PDB entry 3L3O | X-ray diffraction, 3.40 A resolution | chains B and C of the 4 polymer chains in the assembly

[Chain B]
Protein: Complement C3
From: Homo sapiens
Reference sequence: P01024 (CO3_HUMAN); residues 727-932 here correspond to UniProt positions 749-954 (UniProt number = residue number + 22)
Chain sequence (206 residues; each row starts with the number of its first residue):
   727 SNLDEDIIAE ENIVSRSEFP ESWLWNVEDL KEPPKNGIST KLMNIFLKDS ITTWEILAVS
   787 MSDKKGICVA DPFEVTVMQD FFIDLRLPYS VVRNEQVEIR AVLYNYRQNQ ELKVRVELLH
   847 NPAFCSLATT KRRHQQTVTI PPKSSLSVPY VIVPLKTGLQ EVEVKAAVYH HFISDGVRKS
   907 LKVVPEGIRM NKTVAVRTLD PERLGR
Not modelled in the structure: 727-728, 913-932
Curated features (UniProtKB/Swiss-Prot):
  - site: R932 (Cleavage)
  - glycosylation: N917 (N-linked (GlcNAc...) asparagine)

[Chain C]
Protein: Complement C3
From: Homo sapiens
Reference sequence: P01024 (CO3_HUMAN); residues 1299-1641 here correspond to UniProt positions 1321-1663 (UniProt number = residue number + 22)
Chain sequence (343 residues; row label = number of the first residue in the row):
  1299 SEETKENEGF TVTAEGKGQG TLSVVTMYHA KAKDQLTCNK FDLKVTIKPA PETEKRPQDA
  1359 KNTMILEICT RYRGDQDATM SILDISMMTG FAPDTDDLKQ LANGVDRYIS KYELDKAFSD
  1419 RNTLIIYLDK VSHSEDDCLA FKVHQYFNVE LIQPGAVKVY AYYNLEESCT RFYHPEKEDG
  1479 KLNKLCRDEL CRCAEENCFI QKSDDKVTLE ERLDKACEPG VDYVYKTRLV KVQLSNDFDE
  1539 YIMAIEQTIK SGSDEVQVGQ QRTFISPIKC REALKLEEKK HYLMWGLSSD FWGEKPNLSY
  1599 IIGKDTWVEH WPEEDECQDE ENQKQCQDLG AFTESMVVFG CPN
Not modelled in the structure: 1299-1335, 1351-1357, 1499-1503
Disulfide bonds: C1336-C1467, C1367-C1436, C1484-C1489, C1496-C1568, C1515-C1639, C1615-C1624
Curated features (UniProtKB/Swiss-Prot):
  - region: E1612 to F1637 (Interaction with CFP/properdin)
  - site: N1641 (Coordinates Mg(2+) for interaction with Complement factor B Bb fragment (CFB))
  - modified residue (Phosphoserine): S1299, S1551
  - glycosylation: N1595 (N-linked (GlcNAc...) asparagine)

[Interface between chain B and chain C]
Pairs across the interface - 34 pairs, chain B then chain C:
  R819(B) with E1487(C), hydrogen bond (side chain-backbone)
  N820(B) with K1482(C); E1487(C), hydrogen bond (side chain-backbone); C1489(C)
  Q822(B) with F1470(C); G1478(C), hydrogen bond (side chain-backbone); K1479(C); L1480(C), hydrogen bond (side chain-backbone)
  V823(B) with F1470(C)
  E824(B) with S1384(C), hydrogen bond
  R826(B) with D1382(C), salt bridge; T1421(C)
  C851(B) with L1480(C); C1491(C), disulfide
  L853(B) with Q1451(C)
  T856(B) with K1602(C)
  K857(B) with K1602(C)
  R858(B) with L1449(C); E1493(C); N1495(C)
  H860(B) with Q1451(C), hydrogen bond
  T865(B) with D1418(C)
  P867(B) with D1418(C)
  S870(B) with Y1410(C)
  L872(B) with N1420(C)
  S873(B) with N1420(C), hydrogen bond (backbone-side chain); T1421(C)
  P875(B) with S1384(C); N1420(C); Q1451(C), hydrogen bond (backbone-side chain)
  Y876(B) with Q1451(C)
  V877(B) with Q1451(C); P1452(C)
  L881(B) with C1491(C)
Also at the interface, not in a pair above, chain B (25 interface residues in all): F850, S852, V874, V879
Also at the interface, not in a pair above, chain C (27 interface residues in all): I1383, A1454, N1481, L1488, R1490, A1492, E1494
Cross-chain cystine bridges: C851(B)-C1491(C)

[In short]
25 residues of chain B and 27 residues of chain C are in contact, with 1 disulfide bond, 8 hydrogen bonds and
1 salt bridge. Among the polar pairs are R826(B)-D1382(C), R819(B)-E1487(C) and N820(B)-E1487(C).
Here chain B is Complement C3 and chain C is Complement C3, both from Homo sapiens. Entry 3L3O (Staphylococcal
Complement Inhibitor (SCIN) in complex with Human Complement Component C3c) was determined by X-ray
diffraction (same publication as 3OHX, 3L5N and 3NMS).
